PDB entry 7WKK | electron microscopy, 4.20 A resolution (low resolution: residue-level contacts below are approximate; hydrogen-bond / salt-bridge calls are withheld) | chains c and d of the 30 polymer chains in the assembly

Chain c:
Molecule: Nuclear pore complex protein Nup93
From: Xenopus laevis
UniProtKB: Q7ZX96 (NUP93_XENLA); residues 1-820 here = UniProt positions 1-820
Sequence (820 residues; numbered 1 to 820; the number before each row is that of its first residue):
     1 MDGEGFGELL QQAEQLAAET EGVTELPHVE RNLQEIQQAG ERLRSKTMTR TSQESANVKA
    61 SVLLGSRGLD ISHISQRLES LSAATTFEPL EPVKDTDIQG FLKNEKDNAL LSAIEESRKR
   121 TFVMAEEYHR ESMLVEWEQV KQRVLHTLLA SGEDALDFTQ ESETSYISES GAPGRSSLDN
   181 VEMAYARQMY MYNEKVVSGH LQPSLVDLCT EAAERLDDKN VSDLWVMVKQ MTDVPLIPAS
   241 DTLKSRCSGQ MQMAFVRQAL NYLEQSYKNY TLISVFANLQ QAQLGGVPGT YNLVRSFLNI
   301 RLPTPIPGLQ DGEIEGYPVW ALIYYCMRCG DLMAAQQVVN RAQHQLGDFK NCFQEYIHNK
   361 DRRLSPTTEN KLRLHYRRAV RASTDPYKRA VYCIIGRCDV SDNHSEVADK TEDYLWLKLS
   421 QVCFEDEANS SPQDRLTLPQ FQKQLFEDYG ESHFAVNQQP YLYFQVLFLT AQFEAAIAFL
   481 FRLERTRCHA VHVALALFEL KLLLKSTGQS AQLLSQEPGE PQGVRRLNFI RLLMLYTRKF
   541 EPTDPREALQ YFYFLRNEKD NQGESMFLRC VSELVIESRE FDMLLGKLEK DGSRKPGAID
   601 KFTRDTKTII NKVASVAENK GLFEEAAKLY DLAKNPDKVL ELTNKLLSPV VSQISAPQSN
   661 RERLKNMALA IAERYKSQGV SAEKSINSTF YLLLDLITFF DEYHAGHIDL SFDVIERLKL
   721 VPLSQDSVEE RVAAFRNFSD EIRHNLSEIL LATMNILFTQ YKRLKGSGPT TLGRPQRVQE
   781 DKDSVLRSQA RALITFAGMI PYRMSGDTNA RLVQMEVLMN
Disordered / not traced: 1-32, 47-96, 153-178, 237-240, 278-288, 425-437, 502-528, 679-683, 767-777, 798-805
Reported in the primary citation:
  - post-translational modification sites: Ser117, Thr368, Ser655 (citing earlier work)

Chain d:
Molecule: Nup155-prov protein
From: Xenopus laevis
UniProtKB: Q7ZWL0 (Q7ZWL0_XENLA); numbering as in UniProt (aligned over 1-1388)
Sequence (1388 residues; numbered 1 to 1388; the number before each row is that of its first residue):
     1 MPSATPGAPA ASAAMQEALE GAGRIIDRLL QEDRAYPDLS ELLNVPVHTC PTISGVSEMD
    61 YPLQSPGLLT IPSLPEISAI RRVPLPPELI EQFGHMQCNC MMGVFPEISR AWLTIDSDIF
   121 MWNYEDGGDL AYYDGLSETI LSVGLVKPKT GIFQPHIRFL LVLSTPVDIV ILGLSFANLQ
   181 PGNLNDSISG GMQLLPDPLY SLPTDNTYLL SITSTDNGRI FLSGKDGCLY EVEYQAEAGW
   241 FSQRCRKINH SKSSLSFLVP SVLQFAFSED DPIVQIAIDN SRNILYTRSE KGVIQVYDLG
   301 VDGHGMSRVA SVSQNSLVSA AGNIARTIDR NVFKPIIHIS VIEMSESVNC HLLAVTHTGV
   361 RFYFSTVPFK QPTARPCMLA LVHVRLPPGF SASSNVEKPS KVHKALYNNG VLLMAASENE
   421 DNDMLWCINR DSFPFQKPMM ETQVTTQVDG HSWALSAVDE QKADKIVTPL NKDLIPLTDS
   481 PVIIQQHMIP PKRFVLLSAQ GSHIFYKLRP VDQLRHLLVS NSGGDGEEIE RFFKLHQENQ
   541 ACATCLILAC SSAASDREVS SWAARAFFRY GGEAQLRVQS ALHAPSNVGP IFGSPLPVAS
   601 PIPVGSPMPN PSFLGTPTQG ACPPNVSTPA YGVATPAPQP PAVPGMMGTE IVFSGKHNGI
   661 CIYFCRIIGN IWDGSVAVEN TFQSGNREVT AIDSSVTPQH LESVLKELKG LLEFLDRYSQ
   721 FTAGSLGNPG FGTPANRQQR LVSLGRPDIG SSQQAQQELQ RKYHTEAQLA EQFSLQGIHQ
   781 LVRKMCQALA LWKLLCEHQF SLVVSDLQKE LQEQLKITTF KDLVIRDKEL TGALTASLIS
   841 CYIRDNASVD GISYRLQEVC PLLYSTDDAV CSKANELLQR SRHVPNKQEK ERMLRESLKE
   901 YQKISQQVDL PNVCAQYRQV RFYEGVVELC LSAAEKKDPQ GLGLHFHKNG EPEEDMAGLQ
   961 AFQERLNSYK CITDTLQELV NQSKAAPQSP SVPKKPGPPV LSSDPNMLSN EEAGIHFEQM
  1021 LKLAQRSADE LFNIALFNWL IQADLTDKLL ELNSPFLEPH LVRMAKLDQN KVRYMDLLWR
  1081 YYEKNRNFSN AARVVAKLAD MHSPEISLKQ RLEYISRAIL SAKSSTTMST LAADGEFLHE
  1141 LEEKLEVARI QLQIQETLTR QYSHHSTVGD AVSQLDSQLM DITKMFGQYA DPFRLSECKL
  1201 AIIHCAGHSD PILVQTLWQD IIDKELSDSM GNSSVDRMQS LHLKITSLGK IYASTPRYFP
  1261 LEFLVKYLEQ QVCNFSWDAG FVTYTMQEIN VPVPKLLEVY DHLFKARDPW WSRMKKPLHL
  1321 LESIYILLSG YVQEPSKVPS YERRRFTTLC LDAISCYLVE LQSMDPAPAL LNTVSNFKSL
  1381 QAKLERLS
Disordered / not traced: 1-8, 36-37, 64-73, 178-190, 237-243, 252-270, 390-397, 462-477, 580-647, 724-759, 846-849, 860-865, 950-957, 984-1010, 1119-1132, 1162-1167, 1231-1234, 1335-1343
Reported in the primary citation:
  - post-translational modification sites: Ser307, Ser675 (citing earlier work)

Chain c / chain d interface:
Contacting residue pairs - 11 pairs, chain c then chain d:
  Ser685(c) - Glu1334(d)
  Val732(c) - Lys1250(d)
  Ala733(c) - Glu1288(d)
  Arg736(c) - Glu1288(d)
  Arg736(c) - Ile1289(d)
  Arg736(c) - Asn1290(d)
  Arg787(c) - Ser1116(d)
  Arg787(c) - Arg1117(d)
  Ser788(c) - Ser1116(d)
  Arg791(c) - Ser1116(d)
  Asn820(c) - Glu1083(d)
Other interface residues (no listed pair), chain c (11 interface residues in all): Glu729, Asn737, Glu816
Other interface residues (no listed pair), chain d (11 interface residues in all): Arg1086, Ser1247, Gln1287

Overview:
Chain c and chain d each contribute 11 residues to their interface. The paper reports modification sites
Ser117(c), Thr368(c) and Ser307(d) among others.
Here chain c is Nuclear pore complex protein Nup93 and chain d is Nup155-prov protein, both from Xenopus
laevis. Entry 7WKK (Cryo-EM structure of the IR subunit from X. laevis NPC) was determined by electron
microscopy.
